PDB entry 8Z96 | X-ray diffraction, 3.36 A resolution | chains A and D of the 4 polymer chains in the assembly

[Chain A]
Name: Piwi domain-containing protein
From: Thermoflavifilum thermophilum
UniProt: A0A1I7NFD7 (A0A1I7NFD7_9BACT); residues 1-507 here = UniProt positions 1-507
Sequence (507 residues; numbered 1 to 507; the number before each row is that of its first residue):
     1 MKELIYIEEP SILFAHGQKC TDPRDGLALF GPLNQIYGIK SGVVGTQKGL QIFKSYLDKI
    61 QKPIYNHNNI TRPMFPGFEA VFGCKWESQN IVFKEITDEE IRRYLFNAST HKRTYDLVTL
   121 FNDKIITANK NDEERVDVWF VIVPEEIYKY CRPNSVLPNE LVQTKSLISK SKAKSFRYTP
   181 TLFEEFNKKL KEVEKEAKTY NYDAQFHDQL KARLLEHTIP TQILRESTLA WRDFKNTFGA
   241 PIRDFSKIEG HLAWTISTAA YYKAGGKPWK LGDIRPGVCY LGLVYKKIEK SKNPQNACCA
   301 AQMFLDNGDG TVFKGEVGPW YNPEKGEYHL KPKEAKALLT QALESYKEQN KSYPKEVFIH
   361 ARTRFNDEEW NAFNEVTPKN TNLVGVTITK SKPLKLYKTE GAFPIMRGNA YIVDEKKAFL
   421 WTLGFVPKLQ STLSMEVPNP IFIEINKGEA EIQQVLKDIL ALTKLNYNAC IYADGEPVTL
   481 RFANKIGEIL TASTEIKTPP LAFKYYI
Not modelled in the structure: 170-202
What the authors report for this chain:
  - binding site for the 21-nt DNA strand: Arg-72, Asn-484
  - binding site for the 21-nt DNA strand (chain D): Tyr-148, His-207, Thr-228, Leu-252, Thr-255, Asn-439, Asp-474, Glu-476, Arg-481

[Chain D]
Molecule: 21-nt DNA strand
Sequence (21 nucleotides; numbered 1 to 21; the number before each row is that of its first residue):
     1 CTATACAACC TACTACCTCA T
Bound ions: Mg2+ near DT21 (its only coordinating residue here)

[Interface between chain A and chain D]
Pairs across the interface (28):
  Val-143(A) with DA20(D), base contact
  Tyr-148(A) with DA20(D), base contact
  Cys-151(A) with DA20(D), base contact
  Arg-152(A) with DA20(D), base contact
  Phe-206(A) with DA20(D), base contact
  His-207(A) with DA20(D), hydrogen bond to the base
  Lys-211(A) with DA20(D), salt bridge to the phosphate
  Ile-223(A) with DA20(D), sugar contact; DT21(D), phosphate contact
  Leu-224(A) with DT21(D), phosphate contact
  Arg-225(A) with DA20(D), sugar contact; DT21(D), hydrogen bond to the phosphate
  Thr-228(A) with DT21(D), hydrogen bond to the phosphate
  Phe-245(A) with DT21(D), base contact
  Thr-255(A) with DT21(D), phosphate contact
  Pro-323(A) with DA8(D), phosphate contact; DC9(D), phosphate contact
  Glu-324(A) with DA8(D), phosphate contact
  Lys-395(A) with DC16(D), salt bridge to the phosphate
  Leu-423(A) with DC17(D), phosphate contact
  Ser-434(A) with DC17(D), phosphate contact
  Glu-436(A) with DC16(D), phosphate contact
  Asn-439(A) with DC16(D), hydrogen bond to the phosphate
  Asp-474(A) with DT18(D), phosphate contact
  Glu-476(A) with DT18(D), phosphate contact
  Arg-481(A) with DT18(D), salt bridge to the phosphate; DC19(D), salt bridge to the phosphate
  Lys-485(A) with DA20(D), salt bridge to the phosphate
Also at the interface, not in a pair above, chain A (31 interface residues in all): Gln-205, His-251, Leu-252, Ile-256, Lys-287, Lys-390, Phe-482
Also at the interface, not in a pair above, chain D (9 interface residues in all): DC10

[Overview]
The interface between chain A and chain D involves 31 residues on one side and 9 on the other; the contacts
include 4 hydrogen bonds and 5 salt bridges. Polar pairs include His-207(A)/DA20(D), Arg-225(A)/DT21(D) and
Thr-228(A)/DT21(D). The paper reports a binding site for the 21-nt DNA strand (chain D) at Tyr-148(A),
His-207(A) and Thr-228(A) among others; a binding site for the 21-nt DNA strand at Arg-72(A) and Asn-484(A).
Chain A is Piwi domain-containing protein (Thermoflavifilum thermophilum) and chain D is a 21-nt DNA strand;
the structure, Crystal structure of CrtAgo/TIR-APAZ in complex with guide DNA and 21-nt target DNA, was
determined by X-ray diffraction, deposited together with 8Z8Y, 8Z92, 9L9W and 9L9X.
